PDB entry 2F8N | X-ray diffraction, 2.90 A resolution | chains I and B of the 10 polymer chains in the assembly

Chain I:
Molecule: alpha-satellite DNA (146 bp)
Organism: Homo sapiens
Sequence (146 nucleotides; row label = number of the first residue in the row):
     1 ATCAATATCC ACCTGCAGAT TCTACCAAAA GTGTATTTGG AAACTGCTCC ATCAAAAGGC
    61 ATGTTCAGCG GAA
   73A T
    74 TCCGCTGAAC ATGCCTTTTG ATGGAGCAGT TTCCAAATAC ACTTTTGGTA GAATCTGCAG
   134 GTGGATATTG AT
Unresolved in the structure: 73A

Chain B:
Protein: Histone H4
Organism: Xenopus laevis
UniProtKB: P62799 (H4_XENLA); aligned to UniProt positions 1-103 over residues 0-102 (the alignment contains insertions or deletions, so no single offset holds)
Amino-acid sequence (103 residues; each row starts with the number of its first residue; numbering starts at 0):
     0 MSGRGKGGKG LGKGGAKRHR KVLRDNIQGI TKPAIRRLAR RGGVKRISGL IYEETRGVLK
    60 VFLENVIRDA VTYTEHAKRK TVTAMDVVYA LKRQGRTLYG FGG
Unresolved in the structure: 0-23
Curated features (UniProtKB/Swiss-Prot):
  - DNA-binding region: Lys16 to Lys20
  - modified residue: Ser1 (N-acetylserine), Arg3 (Asymmetric dimethylarginine), Lys5 (N6-(2-hydroxyisobutyryl)lysine), Lys8 (N6-(2-hydroxyisobutyryl)lysine), Lys12 (N6-(2-hydroxyisobutyryl)lysine), Lys16 (N6-(2-hydroxyisobutyryl)lysine), Lys20 (N6,N6,N6-trimethyllysine), Lys31 (N6-(2-hydroxyisobutyryl)lysine), Lys44 (N6-(2-hydroxyisobutyryl)lysine), Ser47 (Phosphoserine), Tyr51 (Phosphotyrosine), Lys59 (N6-(2-hydroxyisobutyryl)lysine), Lys77 (N6-(2-hydroxyisobutyryl)lysine), Lys79 (N6-(2-hydroxyisobutyryl)lysine), Tyr88 (Phosphotyrosine), Lys91 (N6-(2-hydroxyisobutyryl)lysine)
  - cross-link (Glycyl lysine isopeptide (Lys-Gly)): Lys31 (interchain with G-Cter in UFM1), Lys91 (interchain with G-Cter in ubiquitin)

Interface between chain I and chain B:
Contacting residue pairs - 7 pairs, chain I then chain B:
  DG40(I) with Lys77(B), salt bridge to the phosphate
  DC60(I) with Thr30(B), phosphate contact; Pro32(B), phosphate contact; Arg36(B), salt bridge to the phosphate
  DA61(I) with Thr30(B), phosphate contact; Pro32(B), phosphate contact
  DC69(I) with Arg45(B), hydrogen bond to the phosphate
Also at the interface, not in a pair above, chain I (6 interface residues in all): DC49, DG70
Also at the interface, not in a pair above, chain B (8 interface residues in all): Gln27, Lys31, Thr80

In short:
6 residues of chain I and 8 residues of chain B are in contact, with 1 hydrogen bond and 2 salt bridges. Polar
pairs include DC69(I)-Arg45(B), DG40(I)-Lys77(B) and DC60(I)-Arg36(B). UniProt lists a DNA-binding region on
chain B.
Chain I is alpha-satellite DNA (146 bp) (Homo sapiens) and chain B is Histone H4 (Xenopus laevis); the
structure, 2.9 Angstrom X-ray structure of hybrid macroH2A nucleosomes, was determined by X-ray diffraction.
